5HWK - chain A; structure by X-ray diffraction, 1.34 A resolution.

== Chain A ==
Protein: Glutathione-specific gamma-glutamylcyclotransferase
From: Saccharomyces cerevisiae S288c
Notes: EC 2.3.2.-
Reference sequence: P32656 (CHAC_YEAST); numbering as in UniProt (aligned over 1-232)
Sequence (240 residues; each row starts with the number of its first residue):
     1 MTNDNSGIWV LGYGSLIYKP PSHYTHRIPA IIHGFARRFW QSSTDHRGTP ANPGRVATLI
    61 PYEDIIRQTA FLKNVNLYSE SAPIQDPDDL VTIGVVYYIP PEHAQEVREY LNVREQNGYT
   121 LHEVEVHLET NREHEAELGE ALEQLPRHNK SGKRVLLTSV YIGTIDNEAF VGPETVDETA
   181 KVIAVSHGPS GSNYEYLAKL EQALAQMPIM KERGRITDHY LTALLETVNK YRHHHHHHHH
Not modelled in the structure: 1-5, 210-214, 234-240
Sequence notes: expression tag (233-240)
Ligand contacts: benzoic acid (BEZ): Leu-11, Gly-12, Tyr-13, Gly-14, Ser-15, Leu-16, Ile-17, Leu-111, Arg-114, Glu-115, Tyr-119, Tyr-161
UniProt features mapped onto this chain:
  - active site: Glu-115 (Proton acceptor)
  - binding site (substrate): Val-10 to Ser-15
  - mutagenesis: Glu-115 (E115Q: Loss of catalytic activity against glutathione)
What the authors report for this chain:
  - binding site for benzoic acid: Leu-11, Tyr-13, Gly-14, Leu-16, Tyr-119, Tyr-161
  - catalytic residues: Glu-115 (by similarity / conservation)
  - mutagenesis - E115A: abolished catalytic activity (citing earlier work)
  - conformationally variable residues (loop rearrangement): Tyr-110 to Tyr-119

== In short ==
Ligands of chain A: benzoic acid. UniProt lists active-site residue Glu-115, 6 substrate-binding residues and
one mutagenesis site. From the paper: the catalytic residue Glu-115; E115A abolishes catalytic activity.
Chain A is Glutathione-specific gamma-glutamylcyclotransferase (Saccharomyces cerevisiae S288c); the
structure, Crystal structure of gama glutamyl cyclotransferease specific to glutathione from yeast, was
determined by X-ray diffraction (same publication as 5HWI).
